PDB entry 8G5G | electron microscopy, 2.94 A resolution | chains B and C of the 7 polymer chains in the assembly

Chain B:
Name: Gamma-aminobutyric acid receptor subunit beta-2
Source organism: Mus musculus
UniProtKB: P63137 (GBRB2_MOUSE); residues -23 to 488 here correspond to UniProt positions 1-512 (UniProt number = residue number + 24)
Sequence (512 residues; row label = number of the first residue in the row; numbers below 1 keep their minus sign (Met-23 is residue -23)):
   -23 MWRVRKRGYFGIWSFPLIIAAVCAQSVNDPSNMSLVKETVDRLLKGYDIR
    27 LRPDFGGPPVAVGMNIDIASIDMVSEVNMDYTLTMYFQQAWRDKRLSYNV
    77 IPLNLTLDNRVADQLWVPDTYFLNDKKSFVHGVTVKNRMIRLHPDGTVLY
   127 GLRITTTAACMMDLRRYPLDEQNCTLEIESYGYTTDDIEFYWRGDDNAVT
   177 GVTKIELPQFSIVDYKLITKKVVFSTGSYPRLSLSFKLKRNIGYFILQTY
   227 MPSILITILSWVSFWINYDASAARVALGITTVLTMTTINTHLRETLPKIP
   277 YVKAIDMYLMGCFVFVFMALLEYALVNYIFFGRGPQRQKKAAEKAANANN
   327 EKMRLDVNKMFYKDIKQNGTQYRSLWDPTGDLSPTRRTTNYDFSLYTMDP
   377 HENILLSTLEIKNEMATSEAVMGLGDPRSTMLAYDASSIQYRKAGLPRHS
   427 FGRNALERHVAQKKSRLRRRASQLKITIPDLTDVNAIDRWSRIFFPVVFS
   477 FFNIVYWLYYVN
Disordered / not traced: -23 to 6, 309-457, 488
Disulfide bonds: Cys136-Cys150
Glycans and other covalent adducts: N-acetylglucosamine (NAG) linked to Asn80; glycan linked to Asn149
Ligand contacts: gamma-amino-butanoic acid (ABU): Tyr97, Glu155, Ser156, Tyr157, Phe200, Thr202, Tyr205
UniProt features mapped onto this chain:
  - binding site (histamine): Tyr97, Ser156, Tyr157, Thr202
  - binding site (4-aminobutanoate): Tyr157, Thr202
  - modified residue: Tyr417 (Phosphotyrosine)
  - glycosylation (N-linked (GlcNAc...) asparagine): Asn8, Asn80, Asn149

Chain C:
Name: Gamma-aminobutyric acid receptor subunit alpha-3
Source organism: Mus musculus
UniProtKB: P26049 (GBRA3_MOUSE); residues -27 to 464 here correspond to UniProt positions 1-492 (UniProt number = residue number + 28)
Sequence (492 residues; each row starts with the number of its first residue; numbers below 1 keep their minus sign (Met-27 is residue -27)):
   -27 MIITQMWHFYVTRVVLLLLISILPGTTSQGESRRQEPGDFVKQDIGGLSP
    23 KHAPDIPDDSTDNITIFTRILDRLLDGYDNRLRPGLGDAVTEVKTDIYVT
    73 SFGPVSDTDMEYTIDVFFRQTWHDERLKFDGPMKILPLNNLLASKIWTPD
   123 TFFHNGKKSVAHNMTTPNKLLRLVDNGTLLYTMRLTIHAECPMHLEDFPM
   173 DVHACPLKFGSYAYTKAEVIYSWTLGKNKSVEVAQDGSRLNQYDLLGHVV
   223 GTEIIRSSTGEYVVMTTHFHLKRKIGYFVIQTYLPCIMTVILSQVSFWLN
   273 RESVPARTVFGVTTVLTMTTLSISARNSLPKVAYATAMDWFIAVCYAFVF
   323 SALIEFATVNYFTKRSWAWEGKKVPEALEMKKKTPAAPTKKNTTFNIVGT
   373 TYPINLAKDTEFSTISKSAAAPSASSTPTAIASPKATYVQDSPAETKTYN
   423 SVSKVDKISRIIFPVLFAIFNLVYWATYVNRESAIKGMIRKQ
Disordered / not traced: -27 to 36, 344-418, 452-464
Disulfide bonds: Cys163-Cys177
Glycans and other covalent adducts: glycan linked to Asn135
Ligand contacts:
  - gamma-amino-butanoic acid (ABU): Tyr70, Phe89, Arg91, Leu142, Thr154
  - PIO ([(2R)-2-octanoyloxy-3-[oxidanyl-[(1R,2R,3S,4R,5R,6S)-2,3,6-tris(oxidanyl)-4,5-diphosphonooxy-cyclohexyl]oxy-phosphoryl]oxy-propyl] octanoate): Arg273, Glu327, Thr330, Phe334, Lys336, Arg337, Asn422, Ser423, Ser425, Lys426, Val427, Ile430, Ile434, Phe435
  - Zolpidem (R5R): Phe124, His126, Ser183, Tyr184, Ile227, Arg228, Ser229, Ser230, Thr231, Tyr234

How chain B and chain C interact:
Residue-residue contacts (100):
  Asp24(B) - Thr40(C)  hydrogen bond
  Ile25(B) - Asn111(C)  hydrogen bond (backbone-side chain)
  Ile25(B) - Leu113(C)  hydrophobic
  Arg26(B) - Leu43(C)
  Arg26(B) - Asp44(C)  salt bridge
  Arg26(B) - Leu47(C)
  Arg26(B) - Leu110(C)
  Arg26(B) - Asn111(C)  hydrogen bond (backbone-backbone)
  Arg26(B) - Leu113(C)
  Arg26(B) - Leu114(C)
  Leu27(B) - Phe39(C)
  Leu27(B) - Thr40(C)
  Leu27(B) - Leu110(C)  hydrophobic
  Phe31(B) - Phe39(C)
  Phe31(B) - Leu108(C)  hydrophobic
  Phe31(B) - Pro109(C)
  Met55(B) - Asn213(C)
  Pro94(B) - Thr137(C)
  Asp95(B) - Asn112(C)
  Asp95(B) - Thr138(C)
  Thr96(B) - Met136(C)
  Thr96(B) - Thr137(C)  hydrogen bond (backbone-backbone)
  Tyr97(B) - Phe89(C)
  Tyr97(B) - Met136(C)
  Tyr97(B) - Asn140(C)
  Tyr97(B) - Arg156(C)
  Phe98(B) - Met136(C)  hydrophobic
  Phe98(B) - Arg156(C)  hydrogen bond (backbone-side chain)
  Leu99(B) - Phe89(C)  hydrophobic
  Leu99(B) - Arg156(C)
  Leu99(B) - Arg211(C)
  Asn100(B) - Arg211(C)
  Asp101(B) - His134(C)  salt bridge
  Asp101(B) - Arg156(C)  salt bridge
  Lys102(B) - His134(C)
  Ser104(B) - Met136(C)
  Phe105(B) - Met136(C)  hydrophobic
  Val106(B) - Met136(C)
  Leu128(B) - Thr137(C)
  Ile130(B) - Met136(C)  hydrophobic
  Ala135(B) - Arg211(C)
  Met137(B) - Arg211(C)
  Met137(B) - Asn213(C)
  Tyr157(B) - Phe89(C)
  Tyr157(B) - Lys141(C)
  Tyr157(B) - Leu142(C)  hydrophobic
  Tyr157(B) - Thr154(C)
  Tyr157(B) - Met155(C)  hydrogen bond (side chain-backbone)
  Tyr157(B) - Arg156(C)  hydrogen bond (side chain-backbone)
  Gly158(B) - Leu142(C)
  Gly158(B) - Arg144(C)  hydrogen bond (backbone-side chain)
  Tyr159(B) - Pro109(C)
  Asp163(B) - Pro109(C)
  Phe200(B) - Tyr70(C)  hydrophobic
  Phe200(B) - Phe89(C)  hydrophobic
  Ser201(B) - Arg91(C)
  Thr202(B) - Arg91(C)
  Thr202(B) - Arg144(C)
  Tyr205(B) - Arg144(C)  hydrogen bond
  Ser247(B) - Ser275(C)  hydrogen bond
  Ala248(B) - Pro277(C)  hydrophobic
  Val251(B) - Leu271(C)  hydrophobic
  Val251(B) - Ala278(C)  hydrophobic
  Val251(B) - Val281(C)  hydrophobic
  Val251(B) - Phe282(C)  hydrophobic
  Ile255(B) - Val281(C)  hydrophobic
  Ile255(B) - Phe282(C)  hydrophobic
  Ile255(B) - Thr285(C)
  Leu259(B) - Thr289(C)
  Arg269(B) - Tyr249(C)
  Arg269(B) - Ile252(C)
  Arg269(B) - Gln253(C)
  Glu270(B) - Gln253(C)  hydrogen bond
  Pro273(B) - Tyr249(C)
  Lys274(B) - Asn213(C)
  Lys274(B) - Gln214(C)  hydrogen bond (backbone-backbone)
  Lys274(B) - Tyr249(C)
  Ile275(B) - Tyr249(C)
  Pro276(B) - Asn213(C)
  Pro276(B) - Lys246(C)
  Pro276(B) - Gly248(C)
  Pro276(B) - Tyr249(C)
  Pro276(B) - Ile252(C)
  Met286(B) - Ile252(C)  hydrophobic
  Phe289(B) - Met260(C)  hydrophobic
  Phe293(B) - Met260(C)  hydrophobic
  Phe293(B) - Ile263(C)  hydrophobic
  Phe293(B) - Leu264(C)  hydrophobic
  Leu296(B) - Leu264(C)  hydrophobic
  Leu296(B) - Phe282(C)  hydrophobic
  Leu297(B) - Val267(C)  hydrophobic
  Tyr299(B) - Ala278(C)
  Ala300(B) - Leu271(C)  hydrophobic
  Tyr304(B) - Arg432(C)
  Phe306(B) - Trp341(C)  hydrogen bond (backbone-side chain)
  Phe306(B) - Glu342(C)
  Phe306(B) - Gly343(C)
  Phe307(B) - Asn272(C)
  Phe307(B) - Ala340(C)  hydrophobic
  Phe307(B) - Trp341(C)
Also at the interface, not in a pair above, chain B (62 interface residues in all): Gly32, Phe63, Trp92, Val93, Thr160, Val258, Thr266, Tyr277, Val278, Asp282, Asn303
Also at the interface, not in a pair above, chain C (58 interface residues in all): Pro76, Asp87, Ser210, Leu256, Trp270, Ser296

Summary:
The interface between chain B and chain C involves 62 residues on one side and 58 on the other, with 13
hydrogen bonds and 3 salt bridges. Polar contacts include Arg26(B)-Asp44(C), Asp101(B)-His134(C) and
Asp101(B)-Arg156(C). Gamma-amino-butanoic acid is bound between chain B and chain C.
Here chain B is Gamma-aminobutyric acid receptor subunit beta-2 and chain C is Gamma-aminobutyric acid
receptor subunit alpha-3, both from Mus musculus. Entry 8G5G (Native GABA-A receptor from the mouse brain,
meta-alpha1-alpha3-beta2-gamma2 subtype, in complex with GABA, Zolpidem, and endogenous ...) was determined by
electron microscopy, deposited together with 8FOI, 8G4N, 8G4O, 8G4X, 8G5F and 8G5H.
